6O81 - chains D and F of the 16 polymer chains in the assembly; structure by electron microscopy, 3.21 A resolution.

Chain D:
Protein: Translation initiation factor eIF-2B subunit beta
Source organism: Homo sapiens
Reference sequence: P49770 (EI2BB_HUMAN); residue numbers follow UniProt; this construct covers 2-351
Chain sequence (368 residues; row label = number of the first residue in the row; numbers below 1 keep their minus sign (Met-16 is residue -16)):
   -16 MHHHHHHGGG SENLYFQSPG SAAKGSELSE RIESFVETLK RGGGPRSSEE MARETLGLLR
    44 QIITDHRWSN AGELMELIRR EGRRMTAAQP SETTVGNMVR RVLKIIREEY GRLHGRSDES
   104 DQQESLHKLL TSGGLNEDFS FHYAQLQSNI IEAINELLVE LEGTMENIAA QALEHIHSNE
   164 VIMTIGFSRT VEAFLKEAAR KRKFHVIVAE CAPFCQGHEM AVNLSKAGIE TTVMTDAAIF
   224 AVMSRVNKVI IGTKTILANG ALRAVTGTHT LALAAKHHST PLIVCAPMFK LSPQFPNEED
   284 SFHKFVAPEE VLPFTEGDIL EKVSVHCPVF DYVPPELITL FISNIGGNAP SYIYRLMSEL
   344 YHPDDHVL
Unresolved in the structure: -16 to 7, 99-124
Construct notes: initiating methionine (-16); expression tag (-15 to 1)
Small-molecule neighbours: C7B (2-(4-chloranylphenoxy)-N-[4-[2-(4-chloranylphenoxy)ethanoylamino]cyclohexyl]ethanamide): Asn162, Val164, His188, Ile190, Thr215, Val225
Swiss-Prot annotation at these positions:
  - natural variant: Val85 (V85E: In VWM2), Ala127 (A127V: Found in a patient with Rett syndrome-like phenotype; uncertain significance), Ser171 (S171F: In VWM2), Pro196 (P196S: In VWM2), Gly200 (G200V: In VWM2), Glu213 (E213G: In VWM2), Cys268 (C268Y: In VWM2), Lys273 (K273R: In VWM2), Val316 (V316D: In VWM2), Gly329 (G329V: In VWM2)
Reported in the primary citation:
  - mutagenesis - N132D: increased catalytic activity with Eukaryotic translation initiation factor 2 subunit 1

Chain F:
Protein: Translation initiation factor eIF-2B subunit delta
Source organism: Homo sapiens
Reference sequence: Q9UI10 (EI2BD_HUMAN); numbering as in UniProt (aligned over 1-523)
Chain sequence (523 residues; numbered 1 to 523; the number before each row is that of its first residue):
     1 MAAVAVAVRE DSGSGMKAEL PPGPGAVGRE MTKEEKLQLR KEKKQQKKKR KEEKGAEPET
    61 GSAVSAAQCQ VGPTRELPES GIQLGTPREK VPAGRSKAEL RAERRAKQEA ERALKQARKG
   121 EQGGPPPKAS PSTAGETPSG VKRLPEYPQV DDLLLRRLVK KPERQQVPTR KDYGSKVSLF
   181 SHLPQYSRQN SLTQFMSIPS SVIHPAMVRL GLQYSQGLVS GSNARCIALL RALQQVIQDY
   241 TTPPNEELSR DLVNKLKPYM SFLTQCRPLS ASMHNAIKFL NKEITSVGSS KREEEAKSEL
   301 RAAIDRYVQE KIVLAAQAIS RFAYQKISNG DVILVYGCSS LVSRILQEAW TEGRRFRVVV
   361 VDSRPWLEGR HTLRSLVHAG VPASYLLIPA ASYVLPEVSK VLLGAHALLA NGSVMSRVGT
   421 AQLALVARAH NVPVLVCCET YKFCERVQTD AFVSNELDDP DDLQCKRGEH VALANWQNHA
   481 SLRLLNLVYD VTPPELVDLV ITELGMIPCS SVPVVLRVKS SDQ
Unresolved in the structure: 1-165, 523
Small-molecule neighbours: C7B (2-(4-chloranylphenoxy)-N-[4-[2-(4-chloranylphenoxy)ethanoylamino]cyclohexyl]ethanamide): Val177, Ser178, Leu179, Phe180, Phe452, Leu485
Swiss-Prot annotation at these positions:
  - region: Arg170 to Leu179 (May bind the chemical integrated stress response (ISR) inhibitor ISRIB)
  - modified residue: Ala2 (N-acetylalanine), Ser12 (Phosphoserine), Thr86 (Phosphothreonine), Ser130 (Phosphoserine)
  - natural variant: Arg209 (R209Q: In VWM4), Ala228 (A228V: In VWM4), Leu269 (L269R: In VWM4), Arg357 (R357Q: In VWM4), Arg374 (R374C: In VWM4), Cys465 (C465R: In VWM4), Tyr489 (Y489H: In VWM4)
Reported in the primary citation:
  - mutagenesis - R250A (kobs=0.013min-1), R250E (kobs=0.023min-1): unchanged catalytic activity on dissociated tetramers
  - mutagenesis - R250A (kobs=0.012min-1), R250E (kobs=0.017min-1): decreased catalytic activity on ISRIB-stabilized eIF2B octamer

How chain D and chain F interact:
Pairs across the interface (30; chain D residue first):
  Glu157(D) with Arg446(F); Val453(F)
  His158(D) with Val447(F); Val453(F)
  Ile159(D) with Val453(F)
  His160(D) with Leu179(F); His182(F); Phe452(F); Val453(F)
  Ser161(D) with Ser178(F); Leu179(F); Ser181(F), hydrogen bond; His182(F)
  Asn162(D) with Ser178(F); Leu179(F)
  Arg185(D) with His182(F)
  Lys231(D) with Thr449(F), hydrogen bond; Asp450(F), salt bridge
  Pro264(D) with Thr449(F)
  Leu323(D) with Asn411(F); Val447(F), hydrophobic
  Gly330(D) with Ala410(F); Val447(F)
  Ala332(D) with Asn411(F)
  Ser334(D) with Ser510(F)
  Tyr335(D) with Pro513(F), hydrophobic; Val514(F), hydrophobic
  Tyr337(D) with Val514(F)
  Arg338(D) with Arg517(F)
  Glu342(D) with Arg517(F)
Also at the interface, not in a pair above, chain D (21 interface residues in all): Lys259, Ile266, Thr322, Ile325
Also at the interface, not in a pair above, chain F (18 interface residues in all): Gln448, Glu495

Summary:
The interface between chain D and chain F involves 21 residues on one side and 18 on the other; the contacts
include 2 hydrogen bonds and 1 salt bridge. Polar pairs include Lys231(D)-Asp450(F), Ser161(D)-Ser181(F) and
Lys231(D)-Thr449(F). The paper reports that R250A and R250E of chain F reduce catalytic activity on
ISRIB-stabilized eIF2B octamer; N132D of chain D increases catalytic activity with Eukaryotic translation
initiation factor 2 subunit 1.
Here chain D is Translation initiation factor eIF-2B subunit beta and chain F is Translation initiation factor
eIF-2B subunit delta, both from Homo sapiens. Entry 6O81 (Electron cryo-microscopy of the eukaryotic
translation initiation factor 2B bound to translation initiation factor 2 from ...) was determined by electron
microscopy together with 6O85 and 6O9Z from the same study.
